Entry 6MMV (electron microscopy, 4.71 A resolution (low resolution: residue-level contacts below are approximate; hydrogen-bond / salt-bridge calls are withheld)); this record covers chains C and D of the 4 polymer chains in the assembly.

[Chain C]
Name: Glutamate receptor ionotropic, NMDA 1
Source organism: Rattus norvegicus
UniProtKB: P35439 (NMDZ1_RAT), isoform P35439-5; residues 1-797 here = UniProt positions 1-797
Amino-acid sequence (797 residues; each row starts with the number of its first residue):
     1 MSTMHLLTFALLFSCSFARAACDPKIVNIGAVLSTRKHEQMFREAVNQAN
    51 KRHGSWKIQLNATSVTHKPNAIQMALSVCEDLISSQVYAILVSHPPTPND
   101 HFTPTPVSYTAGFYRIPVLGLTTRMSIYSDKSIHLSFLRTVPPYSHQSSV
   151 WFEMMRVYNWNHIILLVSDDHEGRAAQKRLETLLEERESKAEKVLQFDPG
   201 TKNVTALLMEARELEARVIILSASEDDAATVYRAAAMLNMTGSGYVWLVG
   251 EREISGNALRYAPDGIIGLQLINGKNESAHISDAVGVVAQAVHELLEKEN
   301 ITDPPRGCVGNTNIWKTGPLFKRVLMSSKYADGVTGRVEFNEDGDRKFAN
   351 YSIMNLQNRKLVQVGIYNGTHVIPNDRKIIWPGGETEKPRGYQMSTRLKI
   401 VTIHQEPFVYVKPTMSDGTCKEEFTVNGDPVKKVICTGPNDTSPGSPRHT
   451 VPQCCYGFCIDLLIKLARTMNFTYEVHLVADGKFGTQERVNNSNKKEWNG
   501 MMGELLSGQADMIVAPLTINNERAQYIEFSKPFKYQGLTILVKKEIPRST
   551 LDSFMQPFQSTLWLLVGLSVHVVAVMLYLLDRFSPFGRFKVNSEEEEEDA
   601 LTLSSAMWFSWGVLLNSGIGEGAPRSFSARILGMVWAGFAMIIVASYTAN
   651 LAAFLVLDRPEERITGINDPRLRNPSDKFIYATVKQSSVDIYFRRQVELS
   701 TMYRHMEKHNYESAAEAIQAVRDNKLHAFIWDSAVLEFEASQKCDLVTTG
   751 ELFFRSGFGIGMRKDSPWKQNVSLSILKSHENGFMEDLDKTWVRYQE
Not modelled in the structure: 1-24, 545-661
Curated features (UniProtKB/Swiss-Prot):
  - region: Leu603 to Pro624 (Pore-forming)
  - binding site (glycine): Pro516, Thr518, Arg523, Ser688, Asp732
  - glycosylation (N-linked (GlcNAc...) asparagine): Asn61, Asn203, Asn239, Asn276, Asn300, Asn350, Asn368, Asn440, Asn471, Asn491, Asn674, Asn771
Cystine bridges: Cys420-Cys454, Cys436-Cys455
Covalently attached groups: N-acetylglucosamine (NAG) linked to Asn61, Asn203, Asn239, Asn276, Asn300, Asn350, Asn368, Asn440, Asn471, Asn491, Asn771

[Chain D]
Name: Glutamate receptor ionotropic, NMDA 2A
Source organism: Rattus norvegicus
UniProtKB: Q00959 (NMDE1_RAT); numbering as in UniProt (aligned over 1-800)
Amino-acid sequence (800 residues; row label = number of the first residue in the row):
     1 MGRLGYWTLLVLPALLVWRDPAQNAAAEKGPPALNIAVLLGHSHDVTERE
    51 LRNLWGPEQATGLPLDVNVVALLMNRTDPKSLITHVCDLMSGARIHGLVF
   101 GDDTDQEAVAQMLDFISSQTFIPILGISGGASMIMADKDPTSTFFQFGAS
   151 IQQQATVMLKIMQDYDWHVFSLVTTIFPGYRDFISFIKTTVDNSFVGWDM
   201 QNVITLDTSFEDAKTQVQLKKIHSSVILLYCSKDEAVLILSEARSLGLTG
   251 YDFFWIVPSLVSGNTELIPKEFPSGLISVSYDDWDYSLEARVRDGLGILT
   301 TAASSMLEKFSYIPEAKASCYGQAEKPETPLHTLHQFMVNVTWDGKDLSF
   351 TEEGYQVHPRLVVIVLNKDREWEKVGKWENQTLSLRHAVWPRYKSFSDCE
   401 PDDNHLSIVTLEEAPFVIVEDIDPLTETCVRNTVPCRKFVKINNSTNEGM
   451 NVKKCCKGFCIDILKKLSRTVKFTYDLYLVTNGKHGKKVNNVWNGMIGEV
   501 VYQRAVMAVGSLTINEERSEVVDFSVPFVETGISVMVSRSNGTVSPSAFL
   551 EPFSASVWVMMFVMLLIVSAIAVFVFEYFSPVGYNRNLAKGKAPHGPSFT
   601 IGKAIWLLWGLVFNNSVPVQNPKGTTSKIMVSVWAFFAVIFLASYTANLA
   651 AFMIQEEFVDQVTGLSDKKFQRPHDYSPPFRFGTVPQGSTERNIRNNYPY
   701 MHQYMTRFNQRGVEDALVSLKTGKLDAFIYDAAVLNYKAGRDEGCKLVTI
   751 GSGYIFATTGYGIALQKGSPWKRQIDLALLQFVGDGEMEELETLWLTGIC
Not modelled in the structure: 1-33, 324-329, 539-657
Construct notes: engineered mutation Ser128 (His in Q00959), Gln687 (Asn in Q00959); conflict Thr758 (Ser in Q00959)
Cystine bridges: Cys87-Cys320, Cys429-Cys455, Cys745-Cys800
Covalently attached groups: N-acetylglucosamine (NAG) linked to Asn75, Asn340, Asn380, Asn443, Asn444

[Chain C / chain D interface]
Pairs across the interface (62):
  Asn70(C) - Cys320(D)
  Asn70(C) - Gly322(D)
  Asn70(C) - Gln323(D)
  Ala71(C) - Phe115(D)
  Ile72(C) - Ile83(D)
  Ile72(C) - Gln119(D)
  Gln73(C) - Cys320(D)
  Gln73(C) - Tyr321(D)
  Cys79(C) - Lys80(D)
  Glu80(C) - Lys80(D)
  Phe102(C) - Asp139(D)
  Pro106(C) - Phe115(D)
  Tyr109(C) - Gln111(D)
  Tyr109(C) - Met112(D)
  Tyr109(C) - Phe115(D)
  Phe113(C) - Thr77(D)
  Phe113(C) - Pro79(D)
  Phe113(C) - Gln106(D)
  Phe113(C) - Ala108(D)
  Phe113(C) - Val109(D)
  Tyr114(C) - Asp78(D)
  Arg115(C) - Gln106(D)
  Arg115(C) - Glu107(D)
  Asp130(C) - Ala136(D)
  Lys131(C) - Pro178(D)
  Ser132(C) - Pro178(D)
  Ser132(C) - Gly179(D)
  Ile133(C) - Gln111(D)
  Ile133(C) - Asp137(D)
  Leu135(C) - Glu107(D)
  His171(C) - Pro140(D)
  Lys178(C) - Asp182(D)
  Glu185(C) - Lys188(D)
  Gly307(C) - Asp78(D)
  Cys308(C) - Asp78(D)
  Gly310(C) - Arg76(D)
  Thr312(C) - Thr77(D)
  Thr312(C) - Gln106(D)
  Ile314(C) - Gln106(D)
  Arg323(C) - Ser209(D)
  Glu342(C) - Tyr180(D)
  Gln487(C) - Phe195(D)
  Arg489(C) - Asn193(D)
  Arg489(C) - Ser194(D)
  Arg489(C) - Phe195(D)
  Asn494(C) - Asn193(D)
  Lys495(C) - Asn193(D)
  Lys496(C) - Asp192(D)
  Lys496(C) - Asn193(D)
  Lys496(C) - Ser194(D)
  Lys496(C) - Phe195(D)
  Pro670(C) - Thr797(D)
  Pro670(C) - Ile799(D)
  Arg671(C) - Gly744(D)
  Arg671(C) - Cys745(D)
  Arg671(C) - Ile799(D)
  Lys678(C) - Glu743(D)
  Val697(C) - Val430(D)
  Val697(C) - Arg431(D)
  Val697(C) - Asn432(D)
  Glu698(C) - Leu794(D)
  Arg704(C) - Glu420(D)
Also at the interface, not in a pair above, chain C (47 interface residues in all): Thr105, Thr110, Gly112, Ile127, Val309, Asp343, Asn674, Arg694, Arg695
Also at the interface, not in a pair above, chain D (47 interface residues in all): Thr120, Arg181, Val191, Leu425, Tyr737

[Overview]
Chain C and chain D each contribute 47 residues to their interface. N-acetylglucosamine is covalently linked
to Asn61(C), Asn203(C), Asn239(C), Asn276(C), Asn300(C) and Asn350(C) and 5 more. Covalently linked
N-acetylglucosamine: at Asn75(D), Asn340(D), Asn380(D), Asn443(D) and Asn444(D). From UniProt: 5
glycine-binding residues on chain C.
Here chain C is Glutamate receptor ionotropic, NMDA 1 and chain D is Glutamate receptor ionotropic, NMDA 2A,
both from Rattus norvegicus. Entry 6MMV (Triheteromeric NMDA receptor GluN1/GluN2A/GluN2A* Extracellular
Domain in the '2-Knuckle-Asymmetric' conformation, in complex with glycine and glutamate ...) was determined
by electron microscopy, deposited together with 6MM9, 6MMA, 6MMB, 6MMG, 6MMH, 6MMI and 12 further entries.
